Entry 3V6N (X-ray diffraction, 2.20 A resolution); this record covers chains A and B.

Chain A (and B):
Molecule: Lectin
Organism: Cicer arietinum
Notes: chain B of this document is another copy of the same molecule, construct and numbering; everything in this record applies to it too
UniProtKB: G1K3R9 (G1K3R9_CICAR); numbering as in UniProt (aligned over 1-227)
Sequence (227 residues; row label = number of the first residue in the row):
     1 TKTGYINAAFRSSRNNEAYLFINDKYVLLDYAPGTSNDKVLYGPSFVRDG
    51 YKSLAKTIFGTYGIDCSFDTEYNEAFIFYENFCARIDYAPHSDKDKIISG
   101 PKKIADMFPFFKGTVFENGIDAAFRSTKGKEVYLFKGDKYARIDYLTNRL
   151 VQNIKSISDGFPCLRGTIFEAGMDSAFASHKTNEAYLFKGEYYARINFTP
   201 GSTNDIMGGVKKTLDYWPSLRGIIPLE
Unresolved in the structure: 1-3
Metal / ion sites: Ca2+: Asn-7, Asp-65, Asp-121, Asp-174; Na+: Ala-9, Ser-67, Ala-123, Ala-176

Interface between chain A and chain B:
Contacting residue pairs - 27 pairs, chain A then chain B:
  Lys-56(A) / Thr-57(B)
  Lys-56(A) / Ile-97(B)
  Lys-56(A) / Gly-100(B)  hydrogen bond (side chain-backbone)
  Lys-56(A) / Pro-101(B)
  Thr-57(A) / Lys-56(B)
  Thr-57(A) / Pro-101(B)
  Ile-58(A) / Phe-82(B)  hydrophobic
  Ile-58(A) / Pro-101(B)
  Thr-61(A) / Pro-101(B)  hydrogen bond (side chain-backbone)
  Tyr-62(A) / Lys-102(B)
  Tyr-62(A) / Lys-103(B)  hydrogen bond (side chain-backbone)
  Tyr-62(A) / Asp-106(B)  hydrogen bond
  Tyr-79(A) / Lys-103(B)  hydrogen bond
  Glu-80(A) / Lys-103(B)  salt bridge
  Phe-82(A) / Ile-58(B)  hydrophobic
  Phe-82(A) / Phe-82(B)  hydrophobic
  Ile-97(A) / Lys-56(B)
  Gly-100(A) / Lys-56(B)  hydrogen bond (backbone-side chain)
  Pro-101(A) / Lys-56(B)
  Pro-101(A) / Thr-57(B)
  Pro-101(A) / Ile-58(B)
  Pro-101(A) / Thr-61(B)  hydrogen bond (backbone-side chain)
  Lys-102(A) / Tyr-62(B)
  Lys-103(A) / Tyr-62(B)  hydrogen bond (backbone-side chain)
  Lys-103(A) / Tyr-79(B)  hydrogen bond
  Lys-103(A) / Glu-80(B)  salt bridge
  Asp-106(A) / Tyr-62(B)  hydrogen bond
Also at the interface, not in a pair above, chain B (15 interface residues in all): Ser-99

Overview:
14 residues of chain A face 15 of chain B across their interface, with 10 hydrogen bonds and 2 salt bridges.
Polar pairs include Glu-80(A)/Lys-103(B), Lys-56(A)/Gly-100(B) and Thr-61(A)/Pro-101(B). Asn-7(A), Asp-65(A),
Asp-121(A) and Asp-174(A) form the Ca2+ site. Ala-9(A), Ser-67(A), Ala-123(A) and Ala-176(A) coordinate Na+.
Chain A and chain B are both Lectin (Cicer arietinum); the structure, Crystal structure of a plant albumin
from Cicer Arietinum showing hemagglutination, was determined by X-ray diffraction, deposited together with
3S18.
